Entry 7DUR (electron microscopy, 3.30 A resolution); this record covers chains A and N of the 5 polymer chains in the assembly.

== Chain A ==
Molecule: Guanine nucleotide-binding protein G(s) subunit alpha isoforms short
Source organism: Homo sapiens
Reference sequence: P63092 (GNAS2_HUMAN); residue numbers follow UniProt; this construct covers 1-394
Sequence (394 residues; numbered 1 to 394; the number before each row is that of its first residue):
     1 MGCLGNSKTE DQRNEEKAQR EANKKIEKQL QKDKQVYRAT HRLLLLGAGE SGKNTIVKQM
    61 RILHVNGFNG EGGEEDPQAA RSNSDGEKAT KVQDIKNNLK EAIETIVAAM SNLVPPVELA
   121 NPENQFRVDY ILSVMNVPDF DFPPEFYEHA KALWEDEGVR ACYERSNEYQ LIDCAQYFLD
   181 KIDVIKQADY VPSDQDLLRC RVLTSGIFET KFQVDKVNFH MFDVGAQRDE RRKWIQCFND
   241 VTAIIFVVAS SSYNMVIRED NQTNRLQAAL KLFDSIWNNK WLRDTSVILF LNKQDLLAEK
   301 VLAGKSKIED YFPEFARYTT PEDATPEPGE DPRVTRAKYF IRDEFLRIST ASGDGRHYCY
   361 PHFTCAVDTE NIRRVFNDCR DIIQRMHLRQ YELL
Not modelled in the structure: 1-10, 65-206, 255-261
Differences from the reference sequence: engineered mutation Asn54 (Ser in P63092), Ala226 (Gly in P63092), Ala268 (Glu in P63092), Lys271 (Asn in P63092), Asp274 (Lys in P63092), Lys280 (Arg in P63092), Asp284 (Thr in P63092), Thr285 (Ile in P63092)

== Chain N ==
Molecule: Nanobody-35
Source organism: synthetic construct
Notes: antibody fragment or engineered binder
Sequence (140 residues; each row starts with the number of its first residue; numbers below 1 keep their minus sign (Met-1 is residue -1)):
    -1 MAQVQLQESG GGLVQPGGSL RLSCAASGFT FSNYKMNWVR QAPGKGLEWV SDISQSGASI
    59 SYTGSVKGRF TISRDNAKNT LYLQMNSLKP EDTAVYYCAR CPAPFTRDCF DVTSTTYAYR
   119 GQGTQVTVSS HHHHHHEPEA
Not modelled in the structure: -1 to 0, 127-138
Disulfide bonds: Cys22-Cys96, Cys99-Cys107

== How chain A and chain N interact ==
Residue-residue contacts (35; chain A residue first):
  Arg228(A) with Thr114(N)
  Asp229(A) with Asp109(N); Ser112(N); Thr113(N), hydrogen bond (side chain-backbone)
  Glu230(A) with Asp109(N); Ser112(N), hydrogen bond; Thr114(N); Tyr115(N), hydrogen bond (side chain-backbone)
  Arg231(A) with Asp109(N), salt bridge
  Arg232(A) with Pro100(N); Phe108(N); Asp109(N), hydrogen bond (backbone-side chain); Tyr115(N)
  Asn264(A) with Glu46(N), hydrogen bond
  Gln267(A) with Trp47(N); Thr61(N)
  Lys271(A) with Trp47(N); Asp50(N), salt bridge
  Asp274(A) with Lys33(N), salt bridge
  Ser275(A) with Asp106(N); Cys107(N), hydrogen bond (side chain-backbone); Phe108(N)
  Ile276(A) with Phe108(N), hydrophobic
  Asn278(A) with Arg105(N); Asp106(N)
  Asn279(A) with Asp106(N); Phe108(N)
  Lys280(A) with Asp106(N)
  Asp310(A) with Ser63(N), hydrogen bond (backbone-side chain)
  Tyr311(A) with Gly62(N); Ser63(N), hydrogen bond (backbone-backbone)
  Pro313(A) with Gly62(N); Lys65(N)
  Glu314(A) with Lys65(N), salt bridge
  Ser352(A) with Arg105(N), hydrogen bond
Also at the interface, not in a pair above, chain A (26 interface residues in all): Ile235, Gln262, Thr263, Leu272, Phe312, Arg347, Ala351
Also at the interface, not in a pair above, chain N (22 interface residues in all): Gly42, Gly44, Ser59, Ala116

== In short ==
26 residues of chain A face 22 of chain N across their interface; the contacts include 9 hydrogen bonds and 4
salt bridges. Polar pairs include Arg231(A)-Asp109(N), Lys271(A)-Asp50(N) and Asp274(A)-Lys33(N).
Here chain A is Guanine nucleotide-binding protein G(s) subunit alpha isoforms short (Homo sapiens) and chain
N is Nanobody-35 (synthetic construct). Entry 7DUR (Cryo-EM structure of the compound 2-bound human GLP-1
receptor-Gs complex) was determined by electron microscopy, deposited together with 7EVM, 7DUQ and 7E14.
